5DIV - chain A; structure by X-ray diffraction, 1.65 A resolution.

== Chain A ==
Protein: Peptidyl-prolyl cis-trans isomerase FKBP5
From: Homo sapiens
Notes: EC 5.2.1.8; fragment: Fk1 domain
Reference sequence: Q13451 (FKBP5_HUMAN); residues 16-139 here = UniProt positions 16-139
Sequence (127 residues; numbered 13 to 139; the number before each row is that of its first residue):
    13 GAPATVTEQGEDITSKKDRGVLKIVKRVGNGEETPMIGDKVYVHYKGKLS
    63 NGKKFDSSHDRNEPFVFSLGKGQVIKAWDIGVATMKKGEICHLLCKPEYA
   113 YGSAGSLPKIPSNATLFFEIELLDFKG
Differences from the reference sequence: expression tag (13-15); engineered mutation Thr-19 (Ala in Q13451)
Small-molecule neighbours: 5BH ((2S)-N-(1-carbamoylcyclopentyl)-1-[(2S)-2-cyclohexyl-2-(3,4,5-trimethoxyphenyl)acetyl]piperidine-2-carboxamide): Tyr-57, Gly-59, Lys-60, Leu-61, Lys-66, Phe-67, Asp-68, Arg-73, Phe-77, Gln-85, Val-86, Ile-87, Trp-90, Tyr-113, Ser-118, Lys-121, Ile-122, Leu-128, Phe-130
Curated features (UniProtKB/Swiss-Prot):
  - modified residue: Lys-28 (N6-acetyllysine)
  - mutagenesis: Lys-28 (K28Q: Mimics acetylation; impaired interaction with AKT1 and PHLPP1; when associated with Q-155; K28R: Decreased acetylation; promotes interaction with AKT1 and PHLPP1; when associated with R-155)

== Overview ==
Chain A binds compound 5BH. UniProt lists one mutagenesis site.
Chain A is Peptidyl-prolyl cis-trans isomerase FKBP5 (Homo sapiens); the structure, The Fk1 domain of FKBP51
in complex with the new synthetic ligand
(S)-N-(1-carbamoylcyclopentyl)-1-((S)-2-cyclohexyl-2-(3,4,5-trimethoxyphenyl)acetyl)piperidine-2-carboxamide,
was determined by X-ray diffraction (same publication as 5DIU).
